8OO7 - chains L and N of the 18 polymer chains in the assembly; structure by electron microscopy, 2.80 A resolution.

Chain L:
Molecule: DNA Strand 2
Sequence (226 nucleotides; row label = number of the first residue in the row; numbers below 1 keep their minus sign (DC-152 is residue -152)):
  -152 CGGTACCCGG GGATCCTCTA GAGTGGGAGC TCGGAACACT ATCCGACTGG CACCGGCAAG
   -92 GTCGCTGTTC AATACATGCA CAGGATGTAT ATATCTGACA CGTGCCTGGA GACTAGGGAG
   -32 TAATCCCCTT GGCGGTTAAA ACGCGGGGGA CAGCGCGTAC GTGCGTTTAA GCGGTGCTAG
    28 AGCTTGCTAC GACCAATTGA GCGGCCTCGG CACCGGGATT CTCCAG
Disordered / not traced: -152 to -41, 73

Chain N:
Protein: Histone H4
From: Homo sapiens
UniProtKB: P62805 (H4_HUMAN); residues 1-102 here correspond to UniProt positions 2-103 (UniProt number = residue number + 1)
Chain sequence (102 residues; numbered 1 to 102; the number before each row is that of its first residue):
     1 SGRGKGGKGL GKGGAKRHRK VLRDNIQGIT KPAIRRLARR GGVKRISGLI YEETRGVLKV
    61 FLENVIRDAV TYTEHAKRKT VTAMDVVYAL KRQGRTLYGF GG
Disordered / not traced: 1-20, 96-102
Swiss-Prot annotation at these positions:
  - DNA-binding region: Lys16 to Lys20
  - modified residue: Ser1 (N-acetylserine), Arg3 (Asymmetric dimethylarginine), Lys5 (N6-(2-hydroxyisobutyryl)lysine), Lys8 (N6-(2-hydroxyisobutyryl)lysine), Lys12 (N6-(2-hydroxyisobutyryl)lysine), Lys16 (N6-(2-hydroxyisobutyryl)lysine), Lys20 (N6,N6,N6-trimethyllysine), Lys31 (N6-(2-hydroxyisobutyryl)lysine), Lys44 (N6-(2-hydroxyisobutyryl)lysine), Ser47 (Phosphoserine), Tyr51 (Phosphotyrosine), Lys59 (N6-(2-hydroxyisobutyryl)lysine), Lys77 (N6-(2-hydroxyisobutyryl)lysine), Lys79 (N6-(2-hydroxyisobutyryl)lysine), Thr80 (Phosphothreonine), Tyr88 (Phosphotyrosine), Lys91 (N6-(2-hydroxyisobutyryl)lysine)
  - cross-link (Glycyl lysine isopeptide (Lys-Gly)): Lys12 (interchain with G-Cter in SUMO2), Lys20 (interchain with G-Cter in SUMO2), Lys31 (interchain with G-Cter in SUMO2), Lys59 (interchain with G-Cter in SUMO2), Lys79 (interchain with G-Cter in SUMO2), Lys91 (interchain with G-Cter in SUMO2)

How chain L and chain N interact:
Residue-residue contacts (12):
  DC7(L) - Arg45(N)  hydrogen bond to the sugar
  DC7(L) - Ile46(N)  sugar contact
  DC7(L) - Ser47(N)  phosphate contact
  DC7(L) - Gly48(N)  phosphate contact
  DG8(L) - Arg35(N)  phosphate contact
  DG8(L) - Arg45(N)  phosphate contact
  DG8(L) - Ile46(N)  hydrogen bond to the phosphate
  DT9(L) - Arg35(N)  salt bridge to the phosphate
  DG27(L) - Lys79(N)  phosphate contact
  DA28(L) - Arg78(N)  phosphate contact
  DA28(L) - Lys79(N)  hydrogen bond to the phosphate
  DA28(L) - Thr80(N)  hydrogen bond to the phosphate
Interface residues without a listed pair, chain N (11 interface residues in all): Lys44, Tyr51, Lys77

Overview:
5 residues of chain L face 11 of chain N across their interface; the contacts include 4 hydrogen bonds and 1
salt bridge. Polar pairs include DC7(L)-Arg45(N), DG8(L)-Ile46(N) and DA28(L)-Lys79(N). UniProt lists a
DNA-binding region on chain N.
Chain L is DNA Strand 2 and chain N is Histone H4 (Homo sapiens); the structure, CryoEM Structure INO80core
Hexasome complex composite model state1, was determined by electron microscopy, deposited together with 8OO9,
8OOA, 8OOC, 8OOF, 8OOP, 8OOR, 8OOS and 8OOT.
